PDB entry 7ZYJ | electron microscopy, 2.70 A resolution | chains D and E of the 28 polymer chains in the assembly

== Chain D ==
Name: Proteasome subunit alpha type
From: Leishmania tarentolae
Reference sequence: A0A640KXA2 (A0A640KXA2_LEITA); numbering as in UniProt (aligned over 1-248)
Chain sequence (248 residues; row label = number of the first residue in the row):
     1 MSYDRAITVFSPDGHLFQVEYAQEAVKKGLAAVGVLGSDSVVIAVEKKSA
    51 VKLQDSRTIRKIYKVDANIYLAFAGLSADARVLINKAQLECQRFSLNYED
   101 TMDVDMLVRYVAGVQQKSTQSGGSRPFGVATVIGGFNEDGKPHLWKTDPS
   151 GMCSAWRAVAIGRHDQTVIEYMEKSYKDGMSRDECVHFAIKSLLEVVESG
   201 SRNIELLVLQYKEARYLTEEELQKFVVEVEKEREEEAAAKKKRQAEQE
Disordered / not traced: 1, 242-248

== Chain E ==
Name: Proteasome alpha 5 subunit, putative
From: Leishmania tarentolae
Reference sequence: A0A640KG82 (A0A640KG82_LEITA); residue numbers follow UniProt; this construct covers 1-344
Chain sequence (344 residues; row label = number of the first residue in the row):
     1 MLLPRLFSFPVCWSRALSLVCVYHVSLSFPSNSRRLCATPLLPLPCLCKL
    51 PAGHSPRKRCLFSFLSCFLDLTYFCIISFLHSVSCHLCFPLRRTRARHPI
   101 MFTSKSEYDRGVNTFSPEGRIFQIEYAVEAIKLGSTSLGIRTPEGVVLAA
   151 EKRVPSTLVVPSSMSKIMEVDSHIAAVMSGMVADARILVEHARVESQNHR
   201 FTYNEPMSVESCTLATCDLSIQFGESGGRRKLMSRPFGVSLLIAGVDEKG
   251 PQLWQTDPSGTHTRYDAQAIGGGAEAAQSVFTERYHRNMTLEEGETLAVD
   301 ILKQVMEDQLSPENIEVAVVRADDGKLHMYTPTEIKAIMSRMPE
Disordered / not traced: 1-106, 342-344

== How chain D and chain E interact ==
Pairs across the interface (67):
  Asp4(D) - Glu225(E)
  Asp4(D) - Ser226(E)
  Asp4(D) - Gly227(E)  hydrogen bond (side chain-backbone)
  Asp4(D) - Lys231(E)
  Arg5(D) - Tyr108(E)
  Arg5(D) - Glu225(E)
  Ala6(D) - Tyr108(E)
  Ala6(D) - Val112(E)  hydrophobic
  Ala6(D) - Glu225(E)  hydrogen bond (backbone-side chain)
  Ala6(D) - Ser234(E)
  Ile7(D) - Tyr108(E)  hydrogen bond (backbone-side chain)
  Thr8(D) - Ser234(E)  hydrogen bond (backbone-side chain)
  Thr8(D) - Arg235(E)
  Val9(D) - Tyr108(E)  hydrophobic
  Val9(D) - Val112(E)  hydrophobic
  Val9(D) - Gln123(E)
  Phe10(D) - Gln123(E)  hydrogen bond (backbone-side chain)
  Phe10(D) - Tyr126(E)  hydrophobic
  Phe10(D) - Ala127(E)  hydrophobic
  Phe10(D) - Met181(E)  hydrophobic
  Phe10(D) - Pro236(E)
  Phe10(D) - Gly238(E)
  Ser11(D) - Tyr126(E)
  Pro12(D) - Tyr126(E)  hydrophobic
  Pro12(D) - Glu129(E)
  Gly14(D) - Tyr126(E)
  Gly14(D) - Glu129(E)
  Gly14(D) - Ala130(E)
  His15(D) - Leu133(E)
  Leu16(D) - Met181(E)  hydrophobic
  Leu16(D) - Arg235(E)
  Gln18(D) - Tyr108(E)
  Gln116(D) - Ala183(E)
  Gln116(D) - Asp184(E)  hydrogen bond
  Gln116(D) - Ile187(E)
  Gln116(D) - Arg235(E)
  Thr119(D) - Arg235(E)  hydrogen bond (backbone-side chain)
  Gln120(D) - Met233(E)  hydrogen bond
  Gln120(D) - Ser234(E)  hydrogen bond (backbone-backbone)
  Gln120(D) - Arg235(E)  hydrogen bond (side chain-backbone)
  Gln120(D) - Pro236(E)
  Gln120(D) - Phe237(E)
  Gly122(D) - Ser234(E)
  Trp145(D) - Ser163(E)
  Ser150(D) - Ala183(E)
  Gly151(D) - Ala183(E)
  Met152(D) - Val182(E)  hydrophobic
  Met152(D) - Ala183(E)
  Cys153(D) - Ser163(E)
  Ser154(D) - Ser163(E)
  Ser154(D) - Met164(E)
  Ala155(D) - Val159(E)
  Ala155(D) - Val160(E)  hydrogen bond (backbone-backbone)
  Ala155(D) - Ser163(E)  hydrogen bond (backbone-side chain)
  Trp156(D) - Pro155(E)  hydrophobic
  Trp156(D) - Ser156(E)
  Trp156(D) - Leu158(E)
  Trp156(D) - Val159(E)  hydrophobic
  Arg157(D) - Thr157(E)  hydrogen bond (side chain-backbone)
  Arg157(D) - Leu158(E)  hydrogen bond (backbone-backbone)
  Ala158(D) - Leu158(E)
  Ile169(D) - Ser156(E)
  Met172(D) - Leu158(E)  hydrophobic
  Glu173(D) - Ser156(E)  hydrogen bond
  Glu173(D) - Thr157(E)  hydrogen bond
  Glu173(D) - Leu158(E)
  Tyr176(D) - Leu158(E)  hydrophobic
Also at the interface, not in a pair above, chain D (35 interface residues in all): Ser2, Asp13, Phe17, Ser121
Also at the interface, not in a pair above, chain E (32 interface residues in all): Glu107

== In short ==
35 residues of chain D and 32 residues of chain E are in contact, with 16 hydrogen bonds. Polar contacts
include Asp4(D)-Gly227(E), Ala6(D)-Glu225(E) and Ile7(D)-Tyr108(E).
Here chain D is Proteasome subunit alpha type and chain E is Proteasome alpha 5 subunit, putative, both from
Leishmania tarentolae. Entry 7ZYJ (Leishmania tarentolae proteasome 20S subunit in complex with compound 2)
was determined by electron microscopy.
